Entry 1MJN (X-ray diffraction, 1.30 A resolution); this record covers chain A.

# Chain A
Molecule: Integrin alpha-L
From: Homo sapiens
Notes: fragment: Intermediate Affinity aL I Domain
UniProtKB: P20701 (ITAL_HUMAN); residues 128-306 here correspond to UniProt positions 153-331 (UniProt number = residue number + 25)
Chain sequence (179 residues; each row starts with the number of its first residue):
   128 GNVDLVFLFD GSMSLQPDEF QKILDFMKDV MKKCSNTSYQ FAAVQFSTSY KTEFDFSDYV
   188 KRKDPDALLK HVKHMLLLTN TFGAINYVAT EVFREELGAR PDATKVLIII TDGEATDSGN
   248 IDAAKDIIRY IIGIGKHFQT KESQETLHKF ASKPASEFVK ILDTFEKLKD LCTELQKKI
Disulfide bonds: Cys161-Cys299
Construct notes: engineered mutation Cys161 (Leu186 in P20701), Cys299 (Phe324 in P20701)
Metal / ion sites: Mg2+: Ser139, Ser141, Asp239
From the paper describing this entry:
  - Mg2+ coordination: Ser141, Asp239
  - conformationally variable residues (helix shift): Phe292

# In short
The Mg2+ site is built by Ser139, Ser141 and Asp239. From the paper: Mg2+ coordination by Ser141 and Asp239;
conformational variability at Phe292.
Chain A is Integrin alpha-L (Homo sapiens); the structure, Crystal Structure of the intermediate affinity aL I
domain mutant, was determined by X-ray diffraction, deposited together with 1MQ9 and 1MQA.
